Entry 8IMN (electron microscopy, 3.07 A resolution); this record covers chains 5 and K of the 40 polymer chains in the assembly.

[Chain 5]
Protein: CpcN
Source organism: Anthocerotibacter panamensis
Sequence (1182 residues; each row starts with the number of its first residue):
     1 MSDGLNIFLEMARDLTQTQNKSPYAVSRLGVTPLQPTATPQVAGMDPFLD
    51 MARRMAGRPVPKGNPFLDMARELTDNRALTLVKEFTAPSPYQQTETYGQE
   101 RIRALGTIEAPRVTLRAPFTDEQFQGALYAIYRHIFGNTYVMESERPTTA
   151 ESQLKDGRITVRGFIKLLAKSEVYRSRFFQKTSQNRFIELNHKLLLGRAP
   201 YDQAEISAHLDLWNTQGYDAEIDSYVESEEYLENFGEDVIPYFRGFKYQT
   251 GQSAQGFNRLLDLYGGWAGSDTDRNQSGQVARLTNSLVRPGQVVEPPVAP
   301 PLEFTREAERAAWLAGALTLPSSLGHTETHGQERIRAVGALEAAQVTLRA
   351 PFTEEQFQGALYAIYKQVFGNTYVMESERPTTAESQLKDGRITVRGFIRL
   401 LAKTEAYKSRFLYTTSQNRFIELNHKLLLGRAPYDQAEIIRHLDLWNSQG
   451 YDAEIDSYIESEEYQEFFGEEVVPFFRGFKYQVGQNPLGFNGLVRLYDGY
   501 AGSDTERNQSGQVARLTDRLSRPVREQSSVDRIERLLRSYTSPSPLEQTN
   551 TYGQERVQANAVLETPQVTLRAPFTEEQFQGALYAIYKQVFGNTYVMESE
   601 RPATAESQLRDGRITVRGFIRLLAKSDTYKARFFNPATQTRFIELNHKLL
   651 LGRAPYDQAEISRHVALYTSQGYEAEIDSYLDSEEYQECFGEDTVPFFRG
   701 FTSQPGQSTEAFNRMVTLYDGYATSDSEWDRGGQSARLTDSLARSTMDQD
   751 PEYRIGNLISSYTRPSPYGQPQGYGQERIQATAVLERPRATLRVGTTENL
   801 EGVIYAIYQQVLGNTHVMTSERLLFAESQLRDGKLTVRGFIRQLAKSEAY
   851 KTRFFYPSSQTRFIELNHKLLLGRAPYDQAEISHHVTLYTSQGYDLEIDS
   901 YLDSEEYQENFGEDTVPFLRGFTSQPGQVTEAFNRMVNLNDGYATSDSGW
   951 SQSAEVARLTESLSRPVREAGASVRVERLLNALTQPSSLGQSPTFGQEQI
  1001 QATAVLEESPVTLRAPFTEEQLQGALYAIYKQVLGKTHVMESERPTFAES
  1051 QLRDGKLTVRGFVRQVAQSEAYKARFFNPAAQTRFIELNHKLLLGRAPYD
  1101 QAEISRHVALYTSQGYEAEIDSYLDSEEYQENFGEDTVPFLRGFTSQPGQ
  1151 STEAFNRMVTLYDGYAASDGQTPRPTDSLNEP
Disordered / not traced: 1-46, 749-1182
Residues lining bound ligands:
  - phycocyanobilin (CYC), molecule 1: G98, Q99, F246, K247, Y248, Q252, S253, A254, F257
  - phycocyanobilin (CYC), molecule 2: R133, N138, T139, Y140, W267, A268, S270, T272, R274
  - phycocyanobilin (CYC), molecule 3: T149, S152, Q153, K155, D156, R158
  - phycocyanobilin (CYC), molecule 4: S183, Q184, N185, Q203, S207, L210, W213
  - phycocyanobilin (CYC), molecule 5: E328, G331, Q332, F479, K480, Y481, Q485, N486, P487, F490
  - phycocyanobilin (CYC), molecule 6: K366, N371, T372, Y373, Y500, A501, G502, S503, T505, R507
  - phycocyanobilin (CYC), molecule 7: T382, S385, Q386, K388, D389
  - phycocyanobilin (CYC), molecule 8: S416, Q417, N418, Q436, I440, L443, W446, R525
  - phycocyanobilin (CYC), molecule 9: G553, F701, T702, S703, Q707, S708, T709, F712
  - phycocyanobilin (CYC), molecule 10: Y584, K588, N593, T594, Y595, V596, R632, Y722, A723, S725, S727, W729
  - phycocyanobilin (CYC), molecule 11: T604, S607, Q608, D611
  - phycocyanobilin (CYC), molecule 12: T638, Q639, T640, Q658, S662, V665

[Chain K]
Protein: CpcB
Source organism: Anthocerotibacter panamensis
Sequence (172 residues; row label = number of the first residue in the row):
     1 MNDVFTRAIAQADLKGSFLLESDLDKLASFAKEGVKRLDAVAALTNNAPA
    51 IISDAAHKLFAEQQELIQPGGNAYPHRRMAACLRDMEIILRYVSYALLAG
   101 DASVLDDRCLNGLRETYNALGTPTQSVARAVQLMKDAAMVHLKSTANVTV
   151 GDCSSLYSEAATYFDKAAASIA
Residues lining bound ligands:
  - phycocyanobilin (CYC), molecule 1: E33, V35, K36, L38, D39, A42, L142, S144, T145, V148, T149, V150, G151, D152, C153, Y157
  - phycocyanobilin (CYC), molecule 2: H57, I67, Y74, P75, H76, M79
  - phycocyanobilin (CYC), molecule 3: L59, L66, N72, A73, R77, R78, A81, C82, R84, D85, M86, I88, R108, C109, L113, T116, Y117, L120, T122, P123, S126, V127, A130

[How chain 5 and chain K interact]
Pairs across the interface - 40 pairs, chain 5 then chain K:
  F179(5) with R108(K), hydrogen bond (backbone-side chain)
  Q180(5) with D107(K); R108(K)
  K181(5) with M1(K); D107(K)
  T182(5) with D107(K); R108(K), hydrogen bond (backbone-side chain); N111(K)
  S183(5) with R108(K); N111(K)
  Q184(5) with R108(K), hydrogen bond
  N185(5) with T116(K), hydrogen bond
  Q203(5) with L120(K)
  L210(5) with R84(K)
  D211(5) with R84(K), salt bridge
  W213(5) with R91(K); Y92(K)
  N214(5) with R84(K); R91(K), hydrogen bond
  Q279(5) with N111(K)
  T284(5) with T116(K); A119(K)
  N285(5) with A119(K)
  V288(5) with A119(K); L120(K), hydrophobic
  R289(5) with A119(K), hydrogen bond (side chain-backbone)
  R306(5) with A172(K), hydrogen bond (side chain-backbone)
  R310(5) with R114(K); A169(K), hydrogen bond (side chain-backbone); A172(K)
  W313(5) with A128(K), hydrophobic; Q132(K); D165(K); A168(K); A169(K), hydrophobic
  L314(5) with A169(K), hydrophobic
  G316(5) with T162(K)
  A317(5) with T162(K)
  L320(5) with S158(K)
  S323(5) with K26(K), hydrogen bond
Also at the interface, not in a pair above, chain 5 (27 interface residues in all): V280, P321
Also at the interface, not in a pair above, chain K (26 interface residues in all): E87, I88, G112, E115, Q125, S155

[Summary]
27 residues of chain 5 face 26 of chain K across their interface; the contacts include 9 hydrogen bonds and 1
salt bridge. Polar contacts include D211(5)-R84(K), F179(5)-R108(K) and T182(5)-R108(K). One phycocyanobilin
molecule is bound between chain 5 and chain K.
Here chain 5 is CpcN and chain K is CpcB, both from Anthocerotibacter panamensis. Entry 8IMN (Rt1I-Rt1II,
Rt2'I-Rt2'II, Rt3I-Rt3II cylinder in cyanobacterial phycobilisome from Anthocerotibacter panamensis (Cluster
F)) was determined by electron microscopy together with 8IMI, 8IMJ, 8IMK, 8IML, 8IMM and 8IMO from the same
study.
